PDB entry 3LQF | X-ray diffraction, 1.80 A resolution | chains A and B of the 4 polymer chains in the assembly

# Chain A (and B)
Molecule: Galactitol dehydrogenase
Organism: Rhodobacter sphaeroides
Notes: EC 1.1.1.16; chain B of this document is another copy of the same molecule, construct and numbering; everything in this record applies to it too
UniProtKB: C0KTJ6 (C0KTJ6_RHOSH); numbering as in UniProt (aligned over 1-254)
Sequence (254 residues; each row starts with the number of its first residue):
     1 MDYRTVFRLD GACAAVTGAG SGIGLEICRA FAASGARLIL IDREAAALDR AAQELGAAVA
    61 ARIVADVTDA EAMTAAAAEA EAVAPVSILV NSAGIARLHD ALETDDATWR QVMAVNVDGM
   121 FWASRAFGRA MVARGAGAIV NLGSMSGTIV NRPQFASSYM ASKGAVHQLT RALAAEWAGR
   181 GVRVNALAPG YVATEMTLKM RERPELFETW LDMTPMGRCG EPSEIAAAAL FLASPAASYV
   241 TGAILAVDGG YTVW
Bound ions: Mg2+: Trp254 (shared with Trp254(B) of chain B)
Small-molecule neighbours:
  - meso-erythritol (MRY): Ala96, Leu98, Ser146, Asn151, Gln154, Ala156, Tyr159, Met160, Tyr191, Met196, Thr197, Met200, Trp210
  - NAD (nicotinamide-adenine-dinucleotide): Gly18, Gly20, Ser21, Gly22, Ile23, Gly24, Asp42, Arg43, Glu44, Ala65, Asp66, Val67, Ser92, Ala93, Gly94, Ile95, Val115, Leu142, Gly143, Ser144, Tyr159, Lys163, Pro189, Gly190, Tyr191, Val192, Thr194, Glu195, Met196, Thr197
UniProt features mapped onto this chain:
  - active site: Tyr159 (Proton acceptor)
  - binding site (NAD(+)): Ser21 to Ile23, Asp42, Asp66, Val67, Tyr159, Lys163, Val192 to Thr194
  - binding site (Mg(2+)): Trp254

# Chain A / chain B interface
Pairs across the interface - 17 pairs, chain A then chain B:
  Ile149(A) - Val253(B)
  Ile149(A) - Trp254(B)
  Val150(A) - Val253(B)  hydrogen bond (backbone-backbone)
  Val150(A) - Trp254(B)
  Arg152(A) - Asp212(B)  salt bridge
  Arg152(A) - Met213(B)
  Arg152(A) - Trp254(B)
  Asp212(A) - Arg152(B)  salt bridge
  Met213(A) - Arg152(B)
  Met213(A) - Met213(B)  hydrophobic
  Tyr251(A) - Trp254(B)
  Val253(A) - Ile149(B)
  Val253(A) - Val150(B)  hydrogen bond (backbone-backbone)
  Trp254(A) - Ile149(B)
  Trp254(A) - Val150(B)
  Trp254(A) - Arg152(B)
  Trp254(A) - Tyr251(B)
Interface residues without a listed pair, chain A (10 interface residues in all): Asn151, Thr252
Interface residues without a listed pair, chain B (10 interface residues in all): Asn151, Thr252

# Summary
Chain A and chain B each contribute 10 residues to their interface; the contacts include 2 hydrogen bonds and
2 salt bridges. Among the polar pairs are Arg152(A)-Asp212(B) and Val150(A)-Val253(B). Bound to chain A: NAD
and meso-erythritol.
Both chains are Galactitol dehydrogenase (Rhodobacter sphaeroides). Entry 3LQF (Crystal structure of the
short-chain dehydrogenase Galactitol-Dehydrogenase (GatDH) of Rhodobacter sphaeroides in complex with NAD and
...) was determined by X-ray diffraction together with 2WSB and 2WDZ from the same study.
